Entry 7O41 (electron microscopy, 7.60 A resolution (low resolution: residue-level contacts below are approximate; hydrogen-bond / salt-bridge calls are withheld)); this record covers chains B and E of the 6 polymer chains in the assembly.

# Chain B
Name: TrwK protein
From: Escherichia coli
Reference sequence: O50330 (O50330_ECOLX); residues 1-823 here = UniProt positions 1-823
Amino-acid sequence (823 residues; row label = number of the first residue in the row):
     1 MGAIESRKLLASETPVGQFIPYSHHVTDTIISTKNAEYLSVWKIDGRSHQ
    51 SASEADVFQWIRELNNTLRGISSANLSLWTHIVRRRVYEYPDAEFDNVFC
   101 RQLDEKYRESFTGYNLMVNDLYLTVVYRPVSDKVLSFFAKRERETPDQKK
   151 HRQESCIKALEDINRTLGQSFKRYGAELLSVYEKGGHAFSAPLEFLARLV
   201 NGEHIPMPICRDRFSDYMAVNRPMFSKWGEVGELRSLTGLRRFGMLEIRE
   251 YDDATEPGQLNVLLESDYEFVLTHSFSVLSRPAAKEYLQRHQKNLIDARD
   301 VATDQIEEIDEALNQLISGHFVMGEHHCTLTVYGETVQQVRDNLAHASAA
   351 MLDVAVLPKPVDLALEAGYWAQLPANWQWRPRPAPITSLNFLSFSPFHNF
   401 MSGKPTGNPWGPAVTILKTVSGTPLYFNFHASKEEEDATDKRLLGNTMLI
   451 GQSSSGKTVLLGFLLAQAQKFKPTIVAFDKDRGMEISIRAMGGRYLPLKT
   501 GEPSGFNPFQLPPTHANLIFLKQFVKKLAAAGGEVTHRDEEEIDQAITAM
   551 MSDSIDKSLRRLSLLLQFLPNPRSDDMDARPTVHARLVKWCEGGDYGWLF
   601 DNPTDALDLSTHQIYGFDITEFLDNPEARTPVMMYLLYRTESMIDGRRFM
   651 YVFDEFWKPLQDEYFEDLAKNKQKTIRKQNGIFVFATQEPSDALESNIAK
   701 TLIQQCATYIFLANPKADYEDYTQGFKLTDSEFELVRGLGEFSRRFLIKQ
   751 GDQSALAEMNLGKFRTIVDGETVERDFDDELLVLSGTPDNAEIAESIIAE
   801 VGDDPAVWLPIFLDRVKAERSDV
Not modelled in the structure: 1-14, 131-146, 237-239, 434-440, 504-514, 531-605, 765-774, 822-823

# Chain E
Name: TrwG protein
From: Escherichia coli
Reference sequence: O50335 (O50335_ECOLX); numbering as in UniProt (aligned over 1-231)
Amino-acid sequence (231 residues; each row starts with the number of its first residue):
     1 MSKKQPKPVKAEQLKSYYEESRGLERDLIGEFVKSRKTAWRVATASGLFG
    51 LLGMVCGIVGFSQPAPAPLVLRVDNATGAVDVVTTLREHESSYGEVVDTY
   101 WLNQYVLNREAYDYNTIQMNYDTTALLSAPAVQQDYYKLFDGSNARDRVL
   151 GNKARITVRVRSIQPNGRGQATVRFTTQQHNSNGTVEAPQHQIATIGYTY
   201 IGAPMRSSDRLLNPLGFQVTSYRADPEILNN
Not modelled in the structure: 1-11, 63-94
Differences from the reference sequence: conflict A188 (Arg in O50335)

# Interface between chain B and chain E
Contacting residue pairs (15; chain B residue first):
  H24(B) - S21(E)
  H25(B) - K15(E)
  H25(B) - Y18(E)
  V26(B) - R22(E)
  T27(B) - R22(E)
  D28(B) - K15(E)
  A36(B) - R26(E)
  Y38(B) - R26(E)
  Q153(B) - R22(E)
  Q153(B) - R26(E)
  E183(B) - L14(E)
  I209(B) - Y18(E)
  C210(B) - Y18(E)
  R211(B) - Y17(E)
  R211(B) - Y18(E)
Also at the interface, not in a pair above, chain B (14 interface residues in all): I157, D212
Also at the interface, not in a pair above, chain E (8 interface residues in all): E25

# Overview
The interface between chain B and chain E involves 14 residues on one side and 8 on the other.
Chain B is TrwK protein and chain E is TrwG protein, both from Escherichia coli; the structure, Hexameric
composite model of the Inner Membrane Complex (IMC) with the Arches from the fully-assembled R388 ..., was
determined by electron microscopy, deposited together with 7O3J, 7O3T, 7O3V and 7OIU.
